Entry 3LBN (X-ray diffraction, 1.86 A resolution); this record covers chain A.

[Chain A]
Name: GTPase HRas
Source organism: Homo sapiens
UniProtKB: P01112 (RASH_HUMAN); residues 1-166 here = UniProt positions 1-166
Amino-acid sequence (166 residues; each row starts with the number of its first residue):
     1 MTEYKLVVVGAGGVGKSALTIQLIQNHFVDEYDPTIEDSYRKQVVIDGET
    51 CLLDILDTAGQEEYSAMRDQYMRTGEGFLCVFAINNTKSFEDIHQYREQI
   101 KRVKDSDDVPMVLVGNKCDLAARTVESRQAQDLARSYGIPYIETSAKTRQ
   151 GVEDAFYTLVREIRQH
Metal / ion sites: Mg2+: Ser17, Thr35 (together with GMP-PNP); Ca2+: Phe28, Asp30
Residues lining bound ligands: GMP-PNP (GNP; phosphoaminophosphonic acid-guanylate ester): Ala11, Gly12, Gly13, Val14, Gly15, Lys16, Ser17, Ala18, Phe28, Val29, Asp30, Glu31, Tyr32, Asp33, Pro34, Thr35, Thr58, Ala59, Gly60, Gln61, Asn116, Lys117, Asp119, Leu120, Ser145, Ala146, Lys147
What the authors report for this chain:
  - conformationally variable residues (side-chain flip): Tyr96, Arg97
  - catalytic residues: Gln61 (proposed by the authors, not directly observed)

[In short]
Ligands of chain A: GMP-PNP. The Mg2+ site is built by Ser17 and Thr35. Phe28 and Asp30 coordinate Ca2+. From
the paper: the catalytic residue Gln61; conformational variability at Tyr96 and Arg97.
Chain A is GTPase HRas (Homo sapiens); the structure, Ras soaked in Magnesium Acetate, was determined by X-ray
diffraction (same publication as 3K8Y, 3K9N, 3LBH and 3LBI).
